Entry 2WGR (X-ray diffraction, 1.70 A resolution); this record covers chain A.

== Chain A ==
Molecule: Glutathione peroxidase
Source organism: Schistosoma mansoni
Notes: EC 1.11.1.9
UniProt: Q00277 (GPX1_SCHMA); residue numbers follow UniProt; this construct covers 1-169
Sequence (169 residues; row label = number of the first residue in the row):
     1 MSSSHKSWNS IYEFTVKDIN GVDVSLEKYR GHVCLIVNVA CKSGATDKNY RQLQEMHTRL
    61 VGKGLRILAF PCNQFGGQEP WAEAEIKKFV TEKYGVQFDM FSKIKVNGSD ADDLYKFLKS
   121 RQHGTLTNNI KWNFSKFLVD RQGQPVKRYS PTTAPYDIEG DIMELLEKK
Not modelled in the structure: 1-6
Construct notes: engineered mutation Ser43 (Sec in Q00277)
Residues lining bound ligands: pyrophosphate (POP): Gly124, Thr125, Asn129, Ile130, Lys131, Trp132, Ser135, Arg148, Tyr149, Ser150, Pro151
Reported in the primary citation:
  - mutagenesis - U43S: abolished catalytic activity
  - binding site for pyrophosphate: Arg148 to Pro151
  - catalytic residues: Gln78, Trp132, Asn133 (by similarity / conservation)

== Summary ==
Ligands of chain A: pyrophosphate. From the paper: catalytic residues Gln78, Trp132 and Asn133; U43S abolishes
catalytic activity.
Chain A is Glutathione peroxidase (Schistosoma mansoni); the structure, Combining crystallography and
molecular dynamics: The case of Schistosoma mansoni phospholipid glutathione peroxidase, was determined by
X-ray diffraction, deposited together with 2V1M.
